5T59 - chains A and B of the 3 polymer chains in the assembly; structure by X-ray diffraction, 2.40 A resolution.

== Chain A ==
Protein: KLLA0F02343p
From: Kluyveromyces lactis (strain ATCC 8585 / CBS 2359 / DSM 70799 / NBRC 1267 / NRRL Y-1140 / WM37)
UniProt: Q6CLK3 (Q6CLK3_KLULA); residues 2-120 here = UniProt positions 2-120
Chain sequence (121 residues; each row starts with the number of its first residue; numbering starts at 0):
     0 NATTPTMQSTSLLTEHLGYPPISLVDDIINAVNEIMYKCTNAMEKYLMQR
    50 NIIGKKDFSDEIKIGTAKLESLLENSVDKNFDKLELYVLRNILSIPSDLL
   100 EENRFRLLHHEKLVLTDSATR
Not modelled in the structure: 114-120
Construct notes: expression tag (0-1)
Small-molecule neighbours: N-cyclohexyltaurine (NHE; 2-[N-cyclohexylamino]ethane sulfonic acid): Cys38, Ala41, Met42, Tyr45
What the authors report for this chain:
  - mutagenesis - N32A/Y36A/E73A/D77A: abolished binding to Ame1
  - mutagenesis - N32A/Y36A/E73A/D77A: abolished binding to head II D230

== Chain B ==
Protein: KLLA0E05809p
From: Kluyveromyces lactis (strain ATCC 8585 / CBS 2359 / DSM 70799 / NBRC 1267 / NRRL Y-1140 / WM37)
UniProt: Q6CPD1 (Q6CPD1_KLULA); residue numbers follow UniProt; this construct covers 1-102
Chain sequence (102 residues; each row starts with the number of its first residue):
     1 MSVDRYSGMEGTEHIRFQRLVQVCNKALEESIRKLQSWEKIHECFPNYGQ
    51 TREGIENLTVCQQQVIKLWSNLSRVEFDAIFHERSIEEKLNQLDDLINKA
   101 RS
Not modelled in the structure: 1-12
Small-molecule neighbours: N-cyclohexyltaurine (NHE; 2-[N-cyclohexylamino]ethane sulfonic acid): Val60, Cys61, Gln64, Val65, Leu68

== Interface between chain A and chain B ==
Contacting residue pairs - 73 pairs, chain A then chain B:
  Asn0(A) with Arg16(B); Arg101(B), hydrogen bond
  Leu12(A) with Leu93(B), hydrophobic
  His15(A) with Lys89(B), hydrogen bond (backbone-side chain); Gln92(B)
  Leu16(A) with Lys89(B)
  Tyr18(A) with Arg84(B), hydrogen bond (side chain-backbone); Ile86(B)
  Leu23(A) with Ile80(B), hydrophobic; Arg84(B); Ile86(B), hydrophobic
  Asp26(A) with Ile80(B); Arg84(B), salt bridge
  Ile27(A) with Phe77(B), hydrophobic
  Ala30(A) with Glu76(B)
  Val31(A) with Leu28(B), hydrophobic; Trp69(B), hydrophobic
  Ile34(A) with Trp69(B), hydrophobic; Leu72(B); Ser73(B); Glu76(B)
  Lys37(A) with Leu72(B)
  Cys38(A) with Leu68(B), hydrophobic
  Met42(A) with Cys61(B), hydrophobic; Val65(B), hydrophobic
  Tyr45(A) with Asn57(B); Val60(B); Cys61(B), hydrophobic
  Leu46(A) with Cys61(B), hydrophobic
  Arg49(A) with Tyr48(B), hydrogen bond (backbone-side chain); Asn57(B)
  Ile52(A) with Tyr48(B), hydrophobic; Thr51(B); Glu53(B); Gly54(B)
  Phe57(A) with Asn47(B); Tyr48(B), hydrophobic
  Glu60(A) with Phe45(B); Pro46(B); Asn47(B), hydrogen bond (side chain-backbone); Tyr48(B), hydrogen bond (side chain-backbone)
  Ile61(A) with Phe45(B), hydrophobic
  Gly64(A) with Cys44(B); Phe45(B)
  Thr65(A) with Phe45(B)
  Leu68(A) with Cys44(B), hydrophobic; Phe45(B), hydrophobic
  Leu72(A) with Ser31(B); Leu35(B), hydrophobic
  Ser75(A) with Glu30(B); Ser31(B)
  Val76(A) with Ser31(B)
  Asn79(A) with Ala27(B); Glu30(B); Ser31(B)
  Phe80(A) with Ala27(B), hydrophobic; Leu28(B), hydrophobic; Ser31(B)
  Leu83(A) with Val23(B), hydrophobic
  Tyr86(A) with Arg19(B), hydrogen bond; Val23(B), hydrophobic
  Asn90(A) with Arg16(B), hydrogen bond (backbone-side chain)
  Ile91(A) with Arg16(B), hydrogen bond (backbone-side chain); Arg19(B); Leu20(B), hydrophobic
  Leu92(A) with Leu90(B), hydrophobic
  Ser93(A) with Arg16(B), hydrogen bond
  Pro95(A) with Arg101(B)
  Asp97(A) with Arg101(B)
  Leu98(A) with Ile97(B), hydrophobic; Ala100(B), hydrophobic
  Arg103(A) with Leu96(B)
  Leu106(A) with Ala100(B), hydrophobic
Also at the interface, not in a pair above, chain A (46 interface residues in all): Ser22, Met35, Asn50, Lys67, Val87, Glu110
Also at the interface, not in a pair above, chain B (42 interface residues in all): Cys24, Ile41, Leu58, Phe81

== Overview ==
The interface between chain A and chain B involves 46 residues on one side and 42 on the other; the contacts
include 10 hydrogen bonds and 1 salt bridge. Polar pairs include Asp26(A)-Arg84(B), Asn0(A)-Arg101(B) and
His15(A)-Lys89(B). The paper reports that N32A/Y36A/E73A/D77A of chain A abolish binding to Ame1;
N32A/Y36A/E73A/D77A of chain A abolish binding to head II D230.
Here chain A is KLLA0F02343p and chain B is KLLA0E05809p, both from Kluyveromyces lactis (strain ATCC 8585 /
CBS 2359 / DSM 70799 / NBRC 1267 / NRRL Y-1140 / WM37). Entry 5T59 (Structure of the MIND Complex Shows a
Regulatory Focus of Yeast Kinetochore Assembly) was determined by X-ray diffraction, deposited together with
5T58 and 5T6J.
